3AV9 - chains A and X of the 4 polymer chains in the assembly; structure by X-ray diffraction, 1.70 A resolution.

== Chain A ==
Name: Integrase
From: Human immunodeficiency virus type 1
Notes: fragment: CCD domain
UniProt: P12497 (POL_HV1N5); residues 50-212 here correspond to UniProt positions 1197-1359 (UniProt number = residue number + 1147)
Amino-acid sequence (183 residues; numbered 30 to 212; the number before each row is that of its first residue):
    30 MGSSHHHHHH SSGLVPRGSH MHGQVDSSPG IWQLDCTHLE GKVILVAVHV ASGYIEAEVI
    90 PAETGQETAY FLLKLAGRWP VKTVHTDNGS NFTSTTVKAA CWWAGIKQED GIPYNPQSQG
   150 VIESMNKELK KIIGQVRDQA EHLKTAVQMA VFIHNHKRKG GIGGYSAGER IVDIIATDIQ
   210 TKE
Disordered / not traced: 30-55, 189-192, 210-212
Sequence notes: expression tag (30-49); engineered mutation S56 (Cys1203 in P12497), D139 (Phe1286 in P12497), H185 (Phe1332 in P12497)
UniProt features mapped onto this chain:
  - binding site (Mg(2+)): D64, D116, E152

== Chain X ==
Name: LEDGF peptide
Amino-acid sequence (8 residues; numbered 1 to 8; the number before each row is that of its first residue):
     1 SAKIDNLD
Covalent attachments: covalent link S1-D8

== Interface between chain A and chain X ==
Residue-residue contacts (12; chain A residue first):
  D167(A) - K3(X)  hydrogen bond (backbone-side chain)
  Q168(A) - K3(X)
  Q168(A) - I4(X)  hydrogen bond (backbone-backbone)
  A169(A) - K3(X)
  A169(A) - D5(X)
  E170(A) - K3(X)
  E170(A) - D5(X)  hydrogen bond (backbone-side chain)
  E170(A) - N6(X)  hydrogen bond
  H171(A) - D5(X)  hydrogen bond (backbone-side chain)
  T174(A) - I4(X)
  T174(A) - D5(X)  hydrogen bond
  M178(A) - I4(X)  hydrophobic

== Summary ==
7 residues of chain A and 4 residues of chain X are in contact; the contacts include 6 hydrogen bonds. Polar
pairs include D167(A)-K3(X), E170(A)-D5(X) and E170(A)-N6(X). Curated annotation (UniProt) lists 3
Mg2+-binding residues on chain A.
Chain A is Integrase (Human immunodeficiency virus type 1) and chain X is LEDGF peptide; the structure,
Crystal structures of novel allosteric peptide inhibitors of HIV integrase in the LEDGF binding site, was
determined by X-ray diffraction together with 3AVA, 3AVB, 3AVC, 3AVF, 3AVG, 3AVH and 6 further entries from
the same study.
